PDB entry 9LEW | X-ray diffraction, 2.30 A resolution | chains G and H of the 8 polymer chains in the assembly

# Chain G
Protein: DNA-damage-inducible protein J
From: Vibrio cholerae serotype O1 (strain ATCC 39315 / El Tor Inaba N16961)
UniProt: Q9KML3 (Q9KML3_VIBCH); residue numbers follow UniProt; this construct covers 1-92
Sequence (94 residues; each row starts with the number of its first residue; numbers below 1 keep their minus sign (Gly-1 is residue -1)):
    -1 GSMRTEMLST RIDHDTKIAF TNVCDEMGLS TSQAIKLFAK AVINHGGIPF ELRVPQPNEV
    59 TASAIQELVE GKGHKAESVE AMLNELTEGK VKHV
Disordered / not traced: -1 to 0, 90-92
Differences from the reference sequence: expression tag (-1 to 0)

# Chain H
Protein: Type II toxin-antitoxin system YafQ family toxin
From: Vibrio cholerae serotype O1 (strain ATCC 39315 / El Tor Inaba N16961)
UniProt: Q9KML4 (Q9KML4_VIBCH); numbering as in UniProt (aligned over 1-98)
Sequence (100 residues; numbered -1 to 98; the number before each row is that of its first residue; numbers below 1 keep their minus sign (Gly-1 is residue -1)):
    -1 GSMSLLKAKL SMYKLEYSTQ FKKDFKKITK MPISDIIEVG NVISKLQRGE KLEPKNVDHP
    59 LTGNWVGFRD CHIKPDLVLI YRVFNDQLQL ARIGSQSDLF
Disordered / not traced: -1 to 8
Differences from the reference sequence: expression tag (-1 to 0); engineered mutation Gln94 (His in Q9KML4)

# How chain G and chain H interact
Contacting residue pairs (78):
  Asp13(G) - Val55(H)
  Asp13(G) - His70(H)  salt bridge
  Asp13(G) - Pro73(H)
  Ile16(G) - Pro73(H)  hydrophobic
  Ala17(G) - Pro73(H)
  Ala17(G) - Gln94(H)
  Asn20(G) - Asp74(H)  hydrogen bond
  Glu24(G) - Ser95(H)
  Val52(G) - Thr60(H)
  Val52(G) - Gly61(H)
  Pro53(G) - Trp63(H)  hydrogen bond (backbone-side chain)
  Pro53(G) - Phe98(H)  hydrophobic
  Gln54(G) - Gly61(H)
  Gln54(G) - Asn62(H)  hydrogen bond (side chain-backbone)
  Gln54(G) - Trp63(H)
  Gln54(G) - Phe98(H)
  Pro55(G) - Asn62(H)
  Pro55(G) - Trp63(H)
  Pro55(G) - Leu97(H)
  Asn56(G) - Arg90(H)
  Asn56(G) - Asp96(H)  hydrogen bond (side chain-backbone)
  Asn56(G) - Leu97(H)  hydrogen bond (backbone-backbone)
  Asn56(G) - Phe98(H)  hydrogen bond (side chain-backbone)
  Val58(G) - Gln18(H)
  Val58(G) - Arg90(H)
  Thr59(G) - Trp63(H)
  Thr59(G) - Arg90(H)  hydrogen bond
  Thr59(G) - Leu97(H)  hydrogen bond (side chain-backbone)
  Ala62(G) - Ser16(H)
  Ala62(G) - Gln18(H)
  Ala62(G) - Ala89(H)
  Ala62(G) - Arg90(H)
  Ile63(G) - Trp63(H)  hydrophobic
  Ile63(G) - Phe66(H)  hydrophobic
  Ile63(G) - Ala89(H)  hydrophobic
  Glu65(G) - Thr17(H)  hydrogen bond
  Leu66(G) - Ser16(H)
  Leu66(G) - Phe66(H)  hydrophobic
  Leu66(G) - Gln87(H)
  Leu66(G) - Leu88(H)
  Leu66(G) - Ala89(H)  hydrophobic
  Val67(G) - Phe66(H)  hydrophobic
  Val67(G) - Arg80(H)
  Gly71(G) - Glu14(H)  hydrogen bond (backbone-side chain)
  Gly71(G) - Tyr15(H)
  His72(G) - Glu14(H)
  His72(G) - Tyr15(H)  hydrogen bond (backbone-backbone)
  His72(G) - Thr17(H)  hydrogen bond
  Lys73(G) - Lys12(H)
  Lys73(G) - Leu13(H)
  Lys73(G) - Tyr15(H)
  Ala74(G) - Leu13(H)  hydrogen bond (backbone-backbone)
  Ala74(G) - Tyr15(H)  hydrophobic
  Ser76(G) - Leu13(H)
  Val77(G) - Leu13(H)
  Val77(G) - Gly38(H)
  Val77(G) - Ser42(H)
  Val77(G) - Gln45(H)
  Met80(G) - Tyr15(H)  hydrophobic
  Met80(G) - Ile41(H)  hydrophobic
  Met80(G) - Leu88(H)  hydrophobic
  Leu81(G) - Phe23(H)  hydrophobic
  Leu81(G) - Gly38(H)
  Glu83(G) - Tyr15(H)
  Glu83(G) - Lys20(H)  salt bridge
  Leu84(G) - Tyr15(H)  hydrophobic
  Leu84(G) - Phe19(H)  hydrophobic
  Leu84(G) - Lys20(H)
  Leu84(G) - Phe23(H)  hydrophobic
  Leu84(G) - Thr27(H)
  Thr85(G) - Thr27(H)
  Thr85(G) - Ile34(H)
  Glu86(G) - Lys24(H)  salt bridge
  Lys88(G) - Thr27(H)  hydrogen bond (side chain-backbone)
  Lys88(G) - Lys28(H)
  Lys88(G) - Met29(H)  hydrogen bond (side chain-backbone)
  Lys88(G) - Ile31(H)
  Lys88(G) - Ile34(H)
Interface residues without a listed pair, chain G (32 interface residues in all): Gly69, Lys70
Interface residues without a listed pair, chain H (44 interface residues in all): Pro30, Lys53, Val64, Ile78, Gln85

# In short
Chain G and chain H form an interface of 32 and 44 residues respectively, with 15 hydrogen bonds and 3 salt
bridges. Polar pairs include Asp13(G)-His70(H), Glu83(G)-Lys20(H) and Glu86(G)-Lys24(H).
Chain G is DNA-damage-inducible protein J and chain H is Type II toxin-antitoxin system YafQ family toxin,
both from Vibrio cholerae serotype O1 (strain ATCC 39315 / El Tor Inaba N16961); the structure, The crystal
structure of DinJ-YafQ complex from Vibrio cholerae, was determined by X-ray diffraction.
